Entry 7CNA (X-ray diffraction, 1.60 A resolution); this record covers chains A and C of the 6 polymer chains in the assembly.

[Chain A]
Molecule: Spindlin-1
Source organism: Homo sapiens
Reference sequence: Q9Y657 (SPIN1_HUMAN); residue numbers follow UniProt; this construct covers 51-262
Chain sequence (212 residues; each row starts with the number of its first residue):
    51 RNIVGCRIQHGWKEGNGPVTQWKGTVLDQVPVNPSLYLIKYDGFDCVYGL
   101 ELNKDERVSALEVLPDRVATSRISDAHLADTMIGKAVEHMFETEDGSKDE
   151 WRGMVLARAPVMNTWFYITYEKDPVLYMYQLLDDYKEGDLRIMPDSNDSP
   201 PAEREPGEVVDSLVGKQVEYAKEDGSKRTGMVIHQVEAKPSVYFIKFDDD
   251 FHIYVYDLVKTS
Not modelled in the structure: 196-203
Ligand contacts:
  - benzamidine (BEN), molecule 1: Ala136, Arg152, Gly153, Met154, Glu171, Asp257
  - benzamidine (BEN), molecule 2: Gly207, Glu208, Gln235, Val236, Glu237, Pro240
UniProt features mapped onto this chain:
  - region (Histone H3K4me3 and H3R8me2a binding): Gly93 to Tyr98, Glu142, Asp250 to His252
  - site (Histone H3K4me3 and H3R8me2a binding): Asp173, Gln180, Asp184
  - modified residue (Phosphoserine): Ser109, Ser124, Ser199
  - mutagenesis: Trp62 (W62A: Decreased binding to histone H3 trimethylated at both 'Lys-4' and 'Lys-9' (H3K4me3K9me3)), Trp72 (W72A/R: Impaired binding to histone H3K4me3 and H3R8me2a and impaired ability to activate the Wnt signaling pathway ...), Tyr91 (Y91A: Decreased binding to histone H3 trimethylated at both 'Lys-4' and 'Lys-9' (H3K4me3K9me3)), Tyr98 (Y98A: Decreased binding to histone H3 trimethylated at both 'Lys-4' and 'Lys-9' (H3K4me3K9me3) ...), Ser109 (S109A: Impaired phosphorylation), Ser124 (S124A: Impaired phosphorylation), Phe141 (F141A: Impaired binding to histone H3K4me3 and H3R8me2a and impaired ability to activate the Wnt signaling pathway. Impaired ability to activate expression of pre-rRNA ...), Glu142 (E142A: Impaired binding to histone H3K4me3 and H3R8me2a), Tyr170 (Y170A: Impaired binding to histone H3K4me3 and H3R8me2a and impaired ability to activate the Wnt signaling pathway. Impaired ability to activate expression of pre-rRNA), Tyr177 (Y177A: Impaired binding to histone H3K4me3 and H3R8me2a), Asp184 (D184A/R: Impaired binding to histone H3K4me3 and H3R8me2a), Asp189 (D189A/R: Impaired binding to histone H3K4me3), 1 further mutagenesis entry in UniProt
What the authors report for this chain:
  - conformationally variable residues: Tyr256 to Lys260
  - binding site for Ala-arg-thr-M3L-gln-thr-ala-arg-M3L-ser-thr (chain C): Trp62, Trp72, Tyr91, Asp95, Cys96, Tyr98, Phe141, Trp151, Tyr170, Asp173, Tyr177, Asp184, Asp189
  - mutagenesis - W62A, W62A/W72A (10-fold), W72A, Y91A, Y98A, F141A (40-fold): decreased binding to Ala-arg-thr-M3L-gln-thr-ala-arg-M3L-ser-thr (chain C)

[Chain C]
Molecule: Ala-arg-thr-M3L-gln-thr-ala-arg-M3L-ser-thr
Chain sequence (12 residues; row label = number of the first residue in the row):
     1 ARTKQTARKSTG
Not modelled in the structure: 12
Modified positions: Lys4 (N-trimethyllysine; M3L); Lys9 (N-trimethyllysine; M3L)
What the authors report for this chain:
  - conformationally variable residues: Lys4 to Ala7

[Interface between chain A and chain C]
Contacting residue pairs - 35 pairs, chain A then chain C:
  Trp62(A) - Lys9(C)
  Glu64(A) - Thr11(C)
  Trp72(A) - Lys9(C)
  Tyr91(A) - Lys9(C)
  Gly93(A) - Thr6(C)
  Phe94(A) - Thr6(C)
  Phe94(A) - Arg8(C)
  Phe94(A) - Lys9(C)
  Asp95(A) - Thr6(C)  hydrogen bond
  Asp95(A) - Ala7(C)  hydrogen bond (backbone-backbone)
  Cys96(A) - Ala7(C)  hydrogen bond (backbone-backbone)
  Tyr98(A) - Arg8(C)
  Tyr98(A) - Lys9(C)  hydrogen bond (side chain-backbone)
  Met140(A) - Ala1(C)
  Phe141(A) - Arg2(C)
  Phe141(A) - Thr3(C)
  Phe141(A) - Lys4(C)
  Glu142(A) - Ala1(C)
  Glu142(A) - Arg2(C)  hydrogen bond (backbone-backbone)
  Glu142(A) - Thr3(C)
  Lys148(A) - Ala1(C)
  Trp151(A) - Lys4(C)
  Tyr170(A) - Lys4(C)
  Asp173(A) - Lys4(C)
  Asp173(A) - Arg8(C)  salt bridge
  Val175(A) - Arg8(C)
  Tyr177(A) - Lys4(C)
  Tyr177(A) - Ala7(C)  hydrophobic
  Tyr177(A) - Arg8(C)  hydrogen bond
  Tyr179(A) - Arg2(C)
  Tyr179(A) - Lys4(C)
  Gln180(A) - Arg2(C)  hydrogen bond (backbone-side chain)
  Asp184(A) - Arg2(C)  salt bridge
  Asp189(A) - Ala1(C)  hydrogen bond (side chain-backbone)
  His252(A) - Arg8(C)  hydrogen bond
Also at the interface, not in a pair above, chain A (24 interface residues in all): Asp183
Also at the interface, not in a pair above, chain C (11 interface residues in all): Gln5, Ser10
Interface features reported in the paper:
  - residue pairs: Trp62(A)-Lys9(C), Trp72(A)-Lys9(C), Tyr91(A)-Lys9(C), Asp95(A)-Thr6(C) (backbone contact), Cys96(A)-Ala7(C) (backbone contact), Tyr98(A)-Lys9(C), Phe141(A)-Lys4(C), Trp151(A)-Lys4(C), Tyr170(A)-Lys4(C), Asp173(A)-Arg8(C) (hydrogen bond), Tyr177(A)-Lys4(C), Asp184(A)-Arg2(C), Asp189(A)-Ala1(C) (hydrogen bond)

[Overview]
24 residues of chain A and 11 residues of chain C are in contact; the contacts include 9 hydrogen bonds and 2
salt bridges. Polar pairs include Asp173(A)-Arg8(C), Asp184(A)-Arg2(C) and Asp95(A)-Thr6(C). The paper
describes contacts between Trp62(A) and Lys9(C), Trp72(A) and Lys9(C) and Tyr91(A) and Lys9(C) among others;
backbone contacts between Asp95(A) and Thr6(C) and Cys96(A) and Ala7(C); hydrogen bonds between Asp173(A) and
Arg8(C) and Asp189(A) and Ala1(C). From the paper: a binding site for
Ala-arg-thr-M3L-gln-thr-ala-arg-M3L-ser-thr (chain C) at Trp62(A), Trp72(A) and Tyr91(A) among others; W62A,
W62A/W72A and W72A of chain A, among others, reduce binding to Ala-arg-thr-M3L-gln-thr-ala-arg-M3L-ser-thr
(chain C); 6 substitutions were tested in all.
Here chain A is Spindlin-1 (Homo sapiens) and chain C is Ala-arg-thr-M3L-gln-thr-ala-arg-M3L-ser-thr. Entry
7CNA (Crystal structure of Spindlin1/C11orf84 complex bound to histone H3K4me3K9me3 peptide) was determined by
X-ray diffraction.
